2E5L - chains A and T of the 23 polymer chains in the assembly; structure by X-ray diffraction, 3.30 A resolution.

Chain A:
Molecule: 16S ribosomal RNA
Source organism: Thermus thermophilus
Sequence (1520 nucleotides; numbered 1 to 1543 plus 19 insertion-coded residues; 42 numbers in that range are skipped by the numbering (no residue carries them; nothing is unmodelled there); the number before each row is that of its first residue; a row labelled like 190A-190L holds insertion residues (190A, then the next letters in order)):
     1 UUGUUGGAGAGUUUGAUCCUGGCUCAGGGUGAACGCUGGCGGCGUGCCUA
    51 AGACAUGCAAGUCGUGCGGG
    73 CCGCGGGGUUUU
    88 ACUCCG
    95 UGGUC
   101 AGCGGCGGACGGGUGAGUAACGCGUGGGU
  129A G
   130 ACCUACCCGGAAGAGGGGGACAACCCGGGGAAACUCGGGCUAAUCCCCCA
   180 UGUGGACCCGC
190A-190L CCCUUGGGGUGU
   191 GUCCAAAGGGCUUU
   216 GCCCGCUUCCGGAUGGGCCCGCGUCCCAUCAGCUAGUUGGUGGGGUAAUG
   266 GCCCACCAAGGCGACGACGGGUAGCCGGUCUGAGAGGAUGGCCGGCCACA
   316 GGGGCACUGAGACACGGGCCCCACUCCUACGGGAGGCAGCAGUUAGGAAU
   366 CUUCCGCAAUGGGCGCAAGCCUGACGGAGCGACGCCGCUUGGAGGAAGAA
   416 GCCCUUCGGGGUGUAAACUCCUGAA
   442 CCCGGGACGAAACCCCCGACGA
   474 GGGGACUGACGGUACCGGG
   494 GUAAUAGCGCCGGCCAACUCCGUGCCAGCAGCCGCGGUAAUACGGAGGGC
   544 GCGAGCGUUACCCGGAUUCACUGGGCGUAAAGGGCGUGUAGGCGGCCUGG
   594 GGCGUCCCAUGUGAAAGACCACGGCUCAACCGUGGGGGAGCGUGGGAUAC
   644 GCUCAGGCUAGACGGUGGGAGAGGGUGGUGGAAUUCCCGGAGUAGCGGUG
   694 AAAUGCGCAGAUACCGGGAGGAACGCCGAUGGCGAAGGCAGCCACCUGGU
   744 CCACCCGUGACGCUGAGGCGCGAAAGCGUGGGGAGCAAACCGGAUUAGAU
   794 ACCCGGGUAGUCCACGCCCUAAACGAUGCGCGCUAGGUCUCUGGGUCU
   848 CCUGGGGGCCGAAGCUAACGCGUUAAGCGCGCCGCCUGGGGAGUACGGCC
   898 GCAAGGCUGAAACUCAAAGGAAUUGACGGGGGCCCGCACAAGCGGUGGAG
   948 CAUGUGGUUUAAUUCGAAGCAACGCGAAGAACCUUACCAGGCCUUGACAU
   998 GCUAGG
 1003A G
  1004 AACCCGGGUGAAAGCCUGGGGUGCCCC
1030A-1030D GCGA
  1031 GGGGAGCCCUAGCACAGGUGCUGCAUGGCCGUCGUCAGCUCGUGCCGUGA
  1081 GGUGUUGGGUUAAGUCCCGCAACGAGCGCAACCCCCGCCGUUAGUUGCCA
  1131 GCGGUUCGGCCGGGCACUCUAACGGGACUGCCCGCGAAA
  1171 GCGGGAGGAAGGAGGGGACGACGUCUGGUCAGCAUGGCCCUUACGGCCUG
  1221 GGCGACACACGUGCUACAAUGCCCACUACAAAGCGAUGCCACCCGGCAAC
  1271 GGGGAGCUAAUCGCAAAAAGGUGGGCCCAGUUCGGAUUGGGGUCUGCAAC
  1321 CCGACCCCAUGAAGCCGGAAUCGCUAGUAAUCGCGGAUCAG
 1361A C
  1362 CAUGCCGCGGUGAAUACGUUCCCGGGCCUUGUACACACCGCCCGUCACGC
  1412 CAUGGGAGCGGGCUCUACCCGAAGUCGCCGGG
  1446 AGCCUACGGG
  1459 CAGGCGCCGAGGGUAGGGCCCGUGACUGGGGCGAAGUCGUAACAAGGUAG
  1509 CUGUACCGGAAGGUGCGGCUGGAUCACCUCCUUUC
Unresolved in the structure: 1-3
Reported in the primary citation:
  - binding site for the 6-nt RNA strand: U1537 to C1543
  - contacts within the chain: G1530-A1531 (pi stacking)

Chain T:
Protein: 30S ribosomal protein S20
Source organism: Thermus thermophilus
Reference sequence: P62661 (RS20_THET2); residues 2-106 here correspond to UniProt positions 1-105 (UniProt number = residue number - 1)
Amino-acid sequence (105 residues; each row starts with the number of its first residue):
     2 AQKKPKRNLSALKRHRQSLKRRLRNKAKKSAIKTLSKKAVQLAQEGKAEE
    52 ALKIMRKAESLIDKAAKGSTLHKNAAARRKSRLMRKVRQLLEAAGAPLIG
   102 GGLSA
Unresolved in the structure: 2-7

Interface between chain A and chain T:
Pairs across the interface (91; chain A residue first):
  U56(A) with Arg8(T), salt bridge to the phosphate
  G57(A) with Arg8(T), salt bridge to the phosphate
  A60(A) with Leu10(T), phosphate contact
  G61(A) with Leu10(T), phosphate contact
  G102(A) with Arg17(T), salt bridge to the phosphate
  C103(A) with Lys14(T), salt bridge to the phosphate; Arg17(T), salt bridge to the phosphate; Lys21(T), phosphate contact
  G104(A) with Lys14(T), hydrogen bond to the base; Gln18(T), hydrogen bond to the phosphate; Lys21(T), salt bridge to the phosphate
  G105(A) with Gln18(T), phosphate contact; Arg22(T), salt bridge to the phosphate
  C106(A) with Arg15(T), base contact
  G107(A) with Arg15(T), hydrogen bond to the base
  G108(A) with Arg15(T), base contact
  C132(A) with Asn75(T), phosphate contact
  C175(A) with Arg25(T), hydrogen bond to the sugar
  C176(A) with Lys29(T), salt bridge to the phosphate
  C177(A) with Lys65(T), salt bridge to the phosphate
  C178(A) with Lys65(T), salt bridge to the phosphate
  A185(A) with Lys81(T), hydrogen bond to the base
  C186(A) with Ala78(T), sugar contact; Lys81(T), sugar contact; Ser82(T), hydrogen bond to the phosphate; Met85(T), hydrogen bond to the sugar
  C187(A) with Ser82(T), hydrogen bond to the phosphate; Met85(T), sugar contact; Arg86(T), salt bridge to the phosphate; Arg89(T), hydrogen bond to the sugar; Ser105(T), hydrogen bond to the base
  C188(A) with Arg86(T), salt bridge to the phosphate; Arg89(T), hydrogen bond to the sugar; Ser105(T), sugar contact
  U190L(A) with Ser105(T), hydrogen bond to the base; Ala106(T), hydrogen bond to the base
  G191(A) with Met85(T), base contact; Gly101(T), hydrogen bond to the sugar; Gly102(T), hydrogen bond to the sugar; Gly103(T), base contact; Leu104(T), sugar contact; Ser105(T), hydrogen bond to the base
  U192(A) with Arg57(T), phosphate contact; Glu60(T), hydrogen bond to the sugar; Gly102(T), sugar contact; Gly103(T), sugar contact
  C193(A) with Arg57(T), salt bridge to the phosphate; Glu60(T), hydrogen bond to the sugar; Ser61(T), hydrogen bond to the phosphate; Asp64(T), sugar contact
  C194(A) with Ser61(T), hydrogen bond to the phosphate; Asp64(T), sugar contact; Lys68(T), sugar contact
  A195(A) with Lys65(T), phosphate contact; Lys68(T), hydrogen bond to the sugar
  U222(A) with Lys68(T), hydrogen bond to the phosphate
  U223(A) with Lys68(T), salt bridge to the phosphate
  G258(A) with Lys87(T), phosphate contact
  G259(A) with Arg83(T), salt bridge to the phosphate; Lys87(T), salt bridge to the phosphate
  G260(A) with Arg83(T), salt bridge to the phosphate
  U261(A) with Arg79(T), salt bridge to the phosphate
  A262(A) with His73(T), salt bridge to the phosphate; Asn75(T), sugar contact; Arg79(T), salt bridge to the phosphate
  A263(A) with Arg79(T), salt bridge to the phosphate
  U323(A) with Arg22(T), phosphate contact; Arg23(T), phosphate contact; Asn26(T), hydrogen bond to the phosphate
  G324(A) with Arg22(T), salt bridge to the phosphate; Asn26(T), hydrogen bond to the phosphate; Ser70(T), sugar contact
  A325(A) with Ser70(T), phosphate contact
  G332(A) with Leu10(T), phosphate contact; His16(T), sugar contact
  G333(A) with His16(T), hydrogen bond to the sugar
  U1436(A) with Arg23(T), salt bridge to the phosphate
  C1437(A) with Lys34(T), salt bridge to the phosphate
  G1438(A) with Lys34(T), salt bridge to the phosphate; Lys38(T), phosphate contact
  C1439(A) with Lys38(T), salt bridge to the phosphate
  G1453(A) with Leu36(T), sugar contact
  G1454(A) with Thr35(T), phosphate contact; Leu36(T), sugar contact
  G1455(A) with Ala28(T), sugar contact; Ser31(T), hydrogen bond to the phosphate; Thr35(T), hydrogen bond to the phosphate
  C1459(A) with Leu24(T), phosphate contact; Lys27(T), hydrogen bond to the phosphate; Ser31(T), hydrogen bond to the phosphate
  A1460(A) with Lys27(T), salt bridge to the phosphate
Also at the interface, not in a pair above, chain A (54 interface residues in all): C131, U133, C150, C174, G184, C322
Also at the interface, not in a pair above, chain T (53 interface residues in all): Ser19, Lys30, Ala32, Lys39, Lys58, Lys74, Ala76, Arg80

In short:
54 residues of chain A face 53 of chain T across their interface, with 29 hydrogen bonds and 27 salt bridges.
Among the polar pairs are G104(A)-Lys14(T), G107(A)-Arg15(T) and A185(A)-Lys81(T). The paper reports a binding
site for the 6-nt RNA strand at U1537(A); contacts within the chain involving G1530(A) and A1531(A).
Chain A is 16S ribosomal RNA and chain T is 30S ribosomal protein S20, both from Thermus thermophilus; the
structure, A snapshot of the 30S ribosomal subunit capturing mRNA via the Shine- Dalgarno interaction, was
determined by X-ray diffraction.
